PDB entry 1GG6 | X-ray diffraction, 1.40 A resolution | chains B and C of the 3 polymer chains in the assembly

Chain B:
Name: Gamma chymotrypsin
Organism: Bos taurus
Notes: EC 3.4.21.1
UniProt: P00766 (CTRA_BOVIN); residue numbers follow UniProt; this construct covers 16-146
Amino-acid sequence (131 residues; numbered 16 to 146; the number before each row is that of its first residue):
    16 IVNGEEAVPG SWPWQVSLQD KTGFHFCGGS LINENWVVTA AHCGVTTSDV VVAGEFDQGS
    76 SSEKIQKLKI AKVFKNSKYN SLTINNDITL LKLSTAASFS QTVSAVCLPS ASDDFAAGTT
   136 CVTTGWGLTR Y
Cystine bridges: Cys42-Cys58
Residues lining bound ligands:
  - APF (1,1,1-trifluoro-3-acetamido-4-phenyl butan-2-one(N-acetyl-L-phenylalanyl trifluoromethyl ketone)): Phe41, Cys42, His57
  - APL (N-(1-benzyl-3,3,3-trifluoro-2,2-dihydroxy-propyl)-acetamide): Gln34, Gly38, Val67, Glu70, Gln73, Gly74, Ser75, Ser76, Ile80, Lys82

Chain C:
Name: Gamma chymotrypsin
Organism: Bos taurus
Notes: EC 3.4.21.1
UniProt: P00766 (CTRA_BOVIN); residue numbers follow UniProt; this construct covers 149-245
Amino-acid sequence (97 residues; row label = number of the first residue in the row):
   149 ANTPDRLQQA SLPLLSNTNC KKYWGTKIKD AMICAGASGV SSCMGDSGGP LVCKKNGAWT
   209 LVGIVSWGSS TCSTSTPGVY ARVTALVNWV QQTLAAN
Cystine bridges: Cys168-Cys182, Cys191-Cys220
Covalently attached groups: compound APF linked to Ser195
Residues lining bound ligands: APF (1,1,1-trifluoro-3-acetamido-4-phenyl butan-2-one(N-acetyl-L-phenylalanyl trifluoromethyl ketone)): Ser190, Cys191, Met192, Gly193, Asp194, Val213, Ser214, Trp215, Gly216, Ser217, Cys220

Interface between chain B and chain C:
Residue-residue contacts (162):
  Ile16(B) - Gln156(C)
  Ile16(B) - Gln157(C)
  Ile16(B) - Ala158(C)  hydrophobic
  Ile16(B) - Ser189(C)
  Ile16(B) - Asp194(C)  hydrogen bond (backbone-side chain)
  Val17(B) - Val188(C)
  Val17(B) - Ser189(C)  hydrogen bond (backbone-backbone)
  Val17(B) - Thr222(C)
  Asn18(B) - Gly187(C)  hydrogen bond (side chain-backbone)
  Asn18(B) - Val188(C)
  Asn18(B) - Thr222(C)
  Gly19(B) - Gln157(C)
  Gly19(B) - Ala158(C)
  Glu20(B) - Gln156(C)
  Glu20(B) - Gln157(C)  hydrogen bond
  Glu21(B) - Arg154(C)  salt bridge
  Glu21(B) - Leu155(C)
  Glu21(B) - Gln156(C)
  Glu21(B) - Gln157(C)
  Ala22(B) - Leu155(C)  hydrogen bond (backbone-backbone)
  Ala22(B) - Gln157(C)
  Trp27(B) - Leu155(C)
  Trp27(B) - Gln157(C)  hydrogen bond
  Trp27(B) - Trp207(C)  hydrophobic
  Trp29(B) - Trp207(C)  hydrophobic
  Gln30(B) - Leu155(C)
  Gln30(B) - Pro198(C)
  His40(B) - Gly193(C)  hydrogen bond (side chain-backbone)
  Cys42(B) - Ser195(C)  hydrogen bond (side chain-backbone)
  Gly43(B) - Ser195(C)  hydrogen bond (backbone-backbone)
  Gly43(B) - Gly196(C)
  Gly43(B) - Gly197(C)
  Gly44(B) - Gly196(C)
  Gly44(B) - Gly197(C)
  Ser45(B) - Pro198(C)
  Ser45(B) - Leu209(C)
  Ile47(B) - Val238(C)  hydrophobic
  Ile47(B) - Leu242(C)  hydrophobic
  Asn48(B) - Leu242(C)
  Trp51(B) - Leu242(C)  hydrophobic
  Trp51(B) - Asn245(C)
  Val53(B) - Gly196(C)
  Val53(B) - Leu209(C)  hydrophobic
  Val53(B) - Ile212(C)  hydrophobic
  Thr54(B) - Gly196(C)
  Thr54(B) - Ile212(C)
  Ala55(B) - Gly196(C)
  Ala55(B) - Ile212(C)
  Ala55(B) - Val213(C)
  His57(B) - Ser195(C)  hydrogen bond
  His57(B) - Val213(C)
  His57(B) - Ser214(C)  hydrogen bond (side chain-backbone)
  Cys58(B) - Ser195(C)
  Phe71(B) - Asp153(C)
  Phe71(B) - Arg154(C)
  Phe71(B) - Leu155(C)  hydrogen bond (backbone-backbone)
  Asp72(B) - Asp153(C)
  Asp72(B) - Arg154(C)
  Gln73(B) - Asp153(C)  hydrogen bond (backbone-backbone)
  Phe89(B) - Trp237(C)
  Phe89(B) - Thr241(C)
  Phe89(B) - Asn245(C)
  Asn91(B) - Leu234(C)
  Asn91(B) - Trp237(C)
  Thr98(B) - Met180(C)
  Ile99(B) - Met180(C)
  Ile99(B) - Ser214(C)
  Ile99(B) - Trp215(C)
  Asn100(B) - Lys177(C)
  Asn100(B) - Ala179(C)
  Asn100(B) - Met180(C)
  Asn101(B) - Ala179(C)
  Asn101(B) - Leu234(C)
  Asp102(B) - Ser214(C)  hydrogen bond
  Asp102(B) - Ala229(C)
  Ile103(B) - Ile212(C)  hydrophobic
  Ile103(B) - Leu234(C)  hydrophobic
  Ile103(B) - Trp237(C)  hydrophobic
  Ile103(B) - Val238(C)  hydrophobic
  Leu105(B) - Trp237(C)  hydrophobic
  Leu105(B) - Val238(C)  hydrophobic
  Leu105(B) - Thr241(C)
  Leu105(B) - Leu242(C)  hydrophobic
  Lys107(B) - Asn245(C)  hydrogen bond (side chain-backbone)
  Val121(B) - Val200(C)  hydrophobic
  Val121(B) - Trp207(C)
  Val121(B) - Leu209(C)
  Cys122(B) - Trp207(C)  hydrogen bond (backbone-backbone)
  Cys122(B) - Thr208(C)
  Cys122(B) - Leu209(C)  hydrogen bond (backbone-backbone)
  Leu123(B) - Thr208(C)
  Leu123(B) - Val238(C)  hydrophobic
  Leu123(B) - Gln239(C)
  Pro124(B) - Thr208(C)
  Pro124(B) - Leu209(C)
  Pro124(B) - Val231(C)
  Pro124(B) - Thr232(C)
  Pro124(B) - Val235(C)
  Ser125(B) - Thr232(C)
  Ala126(B) - Thr232(C)
  Ala126(B) - Val235(C)
  Ala126(B) - Asn236(C)
  Asp128(B) - Thr232(C)
  Phe130(B) - Leu162(C)  hydrophobic
  Phe130(B) - Val210(C)  hydrophobic
  Phe130(B) - Thr232(C)
  Ala131(B) - Leu162(C)
  Ala132(B) - Leu162(C)
  Ala132(B) - Leu163(C)
  Ala132(B) - Ser164(C)
  Gly133(B) - Leu162(C)  hydrogen bond (backbone-backbone)
  Thr134(B) - Leu160(C)
  Thr134(B) - Pro161(C)
  Thr134(B) - Leu162(C)  hydrogen bond (backbone-backbone)
  Thr135(B) - Ser159(C)
  Thr135(B) - Leu160(C)
  Cys136(B) - Ser159(C)
  Cys136(B) - Leu160(C)  hydrogen bond (backbone-backbone)
  Cys136(B) - Leu162(C)  hydrophobic
  Cys136(B) - Val200(C)
  Cys136(B) - Cys201(C)  disulfide
  Val137(B) - Ala158(C)
  Val137(B) - Ser159(C)
  Val137(B) - Leu160(C)  hydrophobic
  Val137(B) - Pro198(C)
  Val137(B) - Leu199(C)
  Val137(B) - Val200(C)  hydrogen bond (backbone-backbone)
  Val137(B) - Trp207(C)  hydrophobic
  Thr138(B) - Gln157(C)
  Thr138(B) - Ala158(C)  hydrogen bond (backbone-backbone)
  Thr138(B) - Leu160(C)
  Thr138(B) - Ser190(C)
  Thr138(B) - Pro198(C)  hydrogen bond (side chain-backbone)
  Thr138(B) - Val213(C)
  Thr139(B) - Gln156(C)
  Thr139(B) - Gln157(C)
  Thr139(B) - Pro198(C)
  Gly140(B) - Leu155(C)
  Gly140(B) - Gln156(C)  hydrogen bond (backbone-backbone)
  Gly140(B) - Asp194(C)
  Trp141(B) - Thr151(C)
  Trp141(B) - Pro152(C)
  Trp141(B) - Asp153(C)  hydrogen bond (side chain-backbone)
  Trp141(B) - Arg154(C)
  Trp141(B) - Leu155(C)
  Trp141(B) - Asp194(C)
  Gly142(B) - Pro152(C)
  Gly142(B) - Met192(C)
  Gly142(B) - Gly193(C)
  Gly142(B) - Asp194(C)  hydrogen bond (backbone-side chain)
  Leu143(B) - Ala149(C)  hydrophobic
  Leu143(B) - Asn150(C)
  Leu143(B) - Thr151(C)
  Leu143(B) - Cys191(C)
  Leu143(B) - Met192(C)  hydrogen bond (backbone-backbone)
  Thr144(B) - Asn150(C)  hydrogen bond
  Thr144(B) - Pro152(C)
  Arg145(B) - Ala149(C)
  Arg145(B) - Asn150(C)  hydrogen bond (backbone-backbone)
  Tyr146(B) - Ala149(C)
  Tyr146(B) - Ser218(C)  hydrogen bond (side chain-backbone)
  Tyr146(B) - Thr219(C)
Also at the interface, not in a pair above, chain B (65 interface residues in all): Val23, Phe41, Gly74, Lys90, Thr104
Also at the interface, not in a pair above, chain C (59 interface residues in all): Cys220, Tyr228
Disulfides between the chains: Cys136(B)-Cys201(C)

In short:
The interface between chain B and chain C involves 65 residues on one side and 59 on the other; the contacts
include 1 disulfide bond, 30 hydrogen bonds and 1 salt bridge. Polar pairs include Glu21(B)-Arg154(C),
Ile16(B)-Asp194(C) and Asn18(B)-Gly187(C).
Here chain B is Gamma chymotrypsin and chain C is Gamma chymotrypsin, both from Bos taurus. Entry 1GG6
(Crystal structure of gamma chymotrypsin with N-acetyl-phenylalanine trifluoromethyl ketone bound at the
active site) was determined by X-ray diffraction (same publication as 1GGD).
